Entry 4WPB (X-ray diffraction, 3.11 A resolution); this record covers chains B and D of the 4 polymer chains in the assembly.

Chain B:
Molecule: Vascular endothelial growth factor A
Source organism: Homo sapiens
Reference sequence: P15692 (VEGFA_HUMAN), isoform P15692-14; residues 8-109 here correspond to UniProt positions 214-315 (UniProt number = residue number + 206)
Chain sequence (102 residues; row label = number of the first residue in the row):
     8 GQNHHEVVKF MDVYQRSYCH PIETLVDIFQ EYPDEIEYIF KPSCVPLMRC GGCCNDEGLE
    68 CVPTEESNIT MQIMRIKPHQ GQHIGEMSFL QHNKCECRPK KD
Not modelled in the structure: 8-13, 107-109
Curated features (UniProtKB/Swiss-Prot):
  - glycosylation: Asn-75 (N-linked (GlcNAc...) asparagine)
Disulfides: Cys-26/Cys-68, Cys-57/Cys-102, Cys-61/Cys-104

Chain D:
Molecule: alpha/beta-VEGF-1
Chain sequence (40 residues; row label = number of the first residue in the row):
     1 VXNKXNKEXC NXRAIEAALD PNLNDQQFHA KIWXIIXDCX
Not modelled in the structure: 1-7
Modified / non-standard residues: B3D (3-aminopentanedioic acid) at position 2, 3FB ((3S)-3-amino-4-phenylbutanoic acid) at position 5, XCP ((1S,2S)-2-aminocyclopentanecarboxylic acid) at position 9, XPC ((3S,4R)-4-aminopyrrolidine-3-carboxylic acid) at position 12, XPC ((3S,4R)-4-aminopyrrolidine-3-carboxylic acid) at position 34, XCP ((1S,2S)-2-aminocyclopentanecarboxylic acid) at position 37, NH2 (amino group) at position 40; Ala-17, Ala-30 (alpha-aminoisobutyric acid; AIB)
Disulfides: Cys-10/Cys-39

Chain B / chain D interface:
Contacting residue pairs - 16 pairs, chain B then chain D:
  Lys-16(B) / Asn-11(D)
  Phe-17(B) / Asn-11(D)  hydrogen bond (backbone-side chain)
  Phe-17(B) / Ala-14(D)
  Phe-17(B) / Ile-32(D)  hydrophobic
  Met-18(B) / Glu-8(D)
  Met-18(B) / Cys-10(D)  hydrophobic
  Met-18(B) / Asn-11(D)  hydrogen bond (backbone-side chain)
  Tyr-21(B) / His-29(D)
  Tyr-21(B) / Ile-32(D)  hydrophobic
  Tyr-21(B) / Trp-33(D)
  Gln-22(B) / Ile-36(D)
  Tyr-25(B) / His-29(D)  hydrogen bond
  Tyr-25(B) / Trp-33(D)  hydrophobic
  Asn-62(B) / Asp-25(D)
  Asp-63(B) / Asp-25(D)
  Asp-63(B) / Gln-26(D)
Other interface residues (no listed pair), chain B (9 interface residues in all): Leu-66
Other interface residues (no listed pair), chain D (13 interface residues in all): Ala-18, Phe-28, Cys-39

Overview:
The interface between chain B and chain D involves 9 residues on one side and 13 on the other, with 3 hydrogen
bonds. Among the polar pairs are Phe-17(B)/Asn-11(D), Met-18(B)/Asn-11(D) and Tyr-25(B)/His-29(D).
Chain B is Vascular endothelial growth factor A (Homo sapiens) and chain D is alpha/beta-VEGF-1; the
structure, Vascular endothelial growth factor in complex with alpha/beta-VEGF-1, was determined by X-ray
diffraction.
